Entry 8Z9P (electron microscopy, 2.50 A resolution); this record covers chains B and C of the 5 polymer chains in the assembly.

Chain B:
Protein: Guanine nucleotide-binding protein G(I)/G(S)/G(T) subunit beta-1
Source organism: Rattus norvegicus
UniProtKB: P54311 (GBB1_RAT); residue numbers follow UniProt; this construct covers 2-340
Amino-acid sequence (345 residues; each row starts with the number of its first residue; numbers below 1 keep their minus sign (Met-4 is residue -4)):
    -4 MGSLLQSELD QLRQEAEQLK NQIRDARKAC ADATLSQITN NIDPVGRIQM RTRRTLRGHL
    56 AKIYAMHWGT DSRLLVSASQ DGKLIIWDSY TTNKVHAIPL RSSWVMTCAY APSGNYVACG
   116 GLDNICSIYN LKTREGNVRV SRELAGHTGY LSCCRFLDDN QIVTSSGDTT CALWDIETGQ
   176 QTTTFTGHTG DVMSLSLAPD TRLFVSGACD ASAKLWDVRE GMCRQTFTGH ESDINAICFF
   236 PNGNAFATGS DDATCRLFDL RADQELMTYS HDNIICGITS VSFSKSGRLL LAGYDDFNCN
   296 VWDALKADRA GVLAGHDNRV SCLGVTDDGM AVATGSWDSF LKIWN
Not modelled in the structure: -4 to 1
Sequence notes: initiating methionine (-4); expression tag (-3 to 1)
Curated features (UniProtKB/Swiss-Prot):
  - modified residue: Ser2 (N-acetylserine), His266 (Phosphohistidine)

Chain C:
Protein: Guanine nucleotide-binding protein G(i) subunit alpha-1
Source organism: Homo sapiens
UniProtKB: P63096 (GNAI1_HUMAN); residues 1-354 here = UniProt positions 1-354
Amino-acid sequence (354 residues; row label = number of the first residue in the row):
     1 MGCTLSAEDK AAVERSKMID RNLREDGEKA AREVKLLLLG AGESGKNTIV KQMKIIHEAG
    61 YSEEECKQYK AVVYSNTIQS IIAIIRAMGR LKIDFGDSAR ADDARQLFVL AGAAEEGFMT
   121 AELAGVIKRL WKDSGVQACF NRSREYQLND SAAYYLNDLD RIAQPNYIPT QQDVLRTRVK
   181 TTGIVETHFT FKDLHFKMFD VGAQRSERKK WIHCFEGVTA IIFCVALSDY DLVLAEDEEM
   241 NRMHASMKLF DSICNNKWFT DTSIILFLNK KDLFEEKIKK SPLTICYPEY AGSNTYEEAA
   301 AYIQCQFEDL NKRKDTKEIY THFTCSTDTK NVQFVFDAVT DVIIKNNLKD CGLF
Not modelled in the structure: 1-2, 55-181
Sequence notes: engineered mutation Asn47 (Ser in P63096), Ala203 (Gly in P63096), Ala245 (Glu in P63096), Ser326 (Ala in P63096)
Curated features (UniProtKB/Swiss-Prot):
  - region: Lys35 to Lys46, Thr48 (G1 motif), Asp173 to Thr181 (G2 motif), Phe196 to Gly202, Gln204, Arg205 (G3 motif), Ile265 to Asp272 (G4 motif), Thr324, Cys325, Thr327 to Thr329 (G5 motif)
  - binding site (GTP): Glu43 to Lys46, Thr48, Ser151, Leu175 to Thr181, Asp200 to Gly202, Gln204, Asn269 to Asp272
  - binding site (Mg(2+)): Thr181
  - modified residue: Arg178 (ADP-ribosylarginine), Gln204 (Deamidated glutamine), Cys351 (ADP-ribosylcysteine)
  - lipidation: Gly2 (N-myristoyl glycine), Cys3 (S-palmitoyl cysteine)
  - natural variant: Gly40 (G40C: In NEDHISB; G40R: In NEDHISB), Gly45 (G45D: In NEDHISB), Thr48 (T48I: In NEDHISB; T48K: In NEDHISB), Gln52 (Q52P: In NEDHISB), Ser75 (deletion: In NEDHISB; uncertain significance), Gln172 (deletion: In NEDHISB), Asp173 (D173V: In NEDHISB), Glu186 to Phe189 (deletion: In NEDHISB; uncertain significance), Cys224 (C224Y: In NEDHISB), Lys270 (K270N: In NEDHISB; K270R: In NEDHISB), Asp272 (D272G: In NEDHISB), Val332 (V332E: In NEDHISB; uncertain significance)
  - mutagenesis: Gly42 (G42R: Abolishes switch to an activated conformation and dissociation from beta and gamma subunits upon GTP binding. Abolishes interaction with RGS family members), Glu116 (E116L: Enhances interaction (inactive GDP-bound) with RGS14), Gln147 (Q147L: Enhances interaction (inactive GDP-bound) with RGS14)

How chain B and chain C interact:
Contacting residue pairs (49):
  Gly53(B) - Leu23(C)
  Leu55(B) - Leu23(C)
  Leu55(B) - Gly27(C)
  Lys57(B) - His213(C)
  Lys57(B) - Glu216(C)  salt bridge
  Tyr59(B) - His213(C)
  Tyr59(B) - Cys214(C)
  Gln75(B) - Cys214(C)
  Lys78(B) - Leu23(C)
  Lys78(B) - Asp26(C)  salt bridge
  Ile80(B) - Leu23(C)  hydrophobic
  Asn88(B) - Ser16(C)
  Lys89(B) - Ser16(C)  hydrogen bond (backbone-side chain)
  Lys89(B) - Ile19(C)
  Lys89(B) - Asp20(C)  salt bridge
  Lys89(B) - Leu23(C)
  Val90(B) - Arg15(C)  hydrogen bond (backbone-side chain)
  Val90(B) - Ile19(C)
  His91(B) - Arg15(C)
  Ala92(B) - Ile19(C)  hydrophobic
  Trp99(B) - Ile184(C)
  Trp99(B) - Glu186(C)  hydrogen bond
  Trp99(B) - Phe199(C)  hydrophobic
  Trp99(B) - Cys214(C)
  Trp99(B) - Phe215(C)  hydrophobic
  Leu117(B) - Gly183(C)
  Leu117(B) - Ile184(C)  hydrogen bond (backbone-backbone)
  Leu117(B) - Gln204(C)
  Leu117(B) - Trp211(C)  hydrophobic
  Leu117(B) - Cys214(C)  hydrophobic
  Leu117(B) - Phe215(C)  hydrophobic
  Asp118(B) - Gly183(C)
  Asn119(B) - Thr182(C)  hydrogen bond (side chain-backbone)
  Asn119(B) - Gly183(C)
  His142(B) - Thr182(C)
  Tyr145(B) - Ser206(C)
  Tyr145(B) - Lys210(C)
  Tyr145(B) - Trp211(C)
  Asp186(B) - Ser206(C)
  Asp186(B) - Glu207(C)  hydrogen bond (side chain-backbone)
  Met188(B) - Lys210(C)
  Cys204(B) - Glu207(C)  hydrogen bond
  Asp228(B) - Lys209(C)  salt bridge
  Asp228(B) - Lys210(C)  salt bridge
  Asn230(B) - Lys210(C)  hydrogen bond
  Asp246(B) - Lys210(C)  salt bridge
  Arg314(B) - Trp258(C)
  Trp332(B) - His213(C)
  Trp332(B) - Trp258(C)  hydrophobic
Also at the interface, not in a pair above, chain B (31 interface residues in all): Thr87, Ser97, Ser98, Thr143, Gly162
Also at the interface, not in a pair above, chain C (26 interface residues in all): Ala12, Val13, Arg205

Summary:
31 residues of chain B and 26 residues of chain C are in contact, with 8 hydrogen bonds and 6 salt bridges.
Polar pairs include Lys57(B)-Glu216(C), Lys78(B)-Asp26(C) and Lys89(B)-Asp20(C).
Chain B is Guanine nucleotide-binding protein G(I)/G(S)/G(T) subunit beta-1 (Rattus norvegicus) and chain C is
Guanine nucleotide-binding protein G(i) subunit alpha-1 (Homo sapiens); the structure, Cryo-EM structure of
human GPR4-Gi complex, was determined by electron microscopy (same publication as 8Z9O).
